Entry 1KQ4 (X-ray diffraction, 2.25 A resolution); this record covers chains B and C of the 4 polymer chains in the assembly.

== Chain B (and C) ==
Protein: Hypothetical protein TM0449
From: Thermotoga maritima
Notes: chain C of this document is another copy of the same molecule, construct and numbering; everything in this record applies to it too
Reference sequence: Q9WYT0 (THYX_THEMA); numbering as in UniProt (aligned over 1-220)
Sequence (232 residues; each row starts with the number of its first residue; numbers below 1 keep their minus sign (Mse-11 is residue -11)):
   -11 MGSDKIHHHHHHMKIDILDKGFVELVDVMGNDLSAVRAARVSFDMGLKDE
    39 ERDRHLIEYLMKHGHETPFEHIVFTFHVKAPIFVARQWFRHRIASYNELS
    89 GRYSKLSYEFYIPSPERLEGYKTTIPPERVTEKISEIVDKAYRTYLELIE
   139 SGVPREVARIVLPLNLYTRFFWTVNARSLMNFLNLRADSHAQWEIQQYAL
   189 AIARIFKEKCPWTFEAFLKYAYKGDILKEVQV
Not modelled in the structure: -11 to 0, 32-37, 93-95 (chain C: -11 to 0, 33-36, 92-93)
Modified residues: Mse-11, Mse33 (selenomethionine); Mse1, Mse17, Mse49, Mse168 (selenomethionine; parent Met)
Differences from the reference sequence: expression tag (-11 to 0); modified residue (1, 17, 33, 49, 168)
Swiss-Prot annotation at these positions:
  - motif: Arg78 to Ser88 (ThyX motif)
  - active site: Arg174 (Involved in ionization of N3 of dUMP, leading to its activation)
  - binding site (FAD): Thr55, Arg78 to Ile81, Glu86, Asn163 to Arg165, Asn169
  - binding site (dUMP): Gln75 to Arg78, Glu86 to Arg90, Arg147, Arg174
  - mutagenesis: His53 (H53A: Shows 1.39% of wild-type activity), Ser88 (S88A/C: Still catalytically active although shows a large decrease in activity), Arg90 (R90A: Binds dUMP 670-fold weaker than wild-type), Glu144 (E144A: Shows 0.113% of wild-type activity; E144R: Shows 0.016% of wild-type activity), Arg174 (R174A: Still catalytically active although only shows 0.0008% of wild-type activity. Binds dUMP 7300-fold weaker than wild-type; R174K: Loss of catalytic activity)

== Chain B / chain C interface ==
Pairs across the interface (79; chain B residue first):
  Ile70(B) - Arg74(C)
  Phe71(B) - Arg147(C)
  Phe71(B) - Ile148(C)  hydrophobic
  Arg74(B) - Ile70(C)
  Arg74(B) - Ala73(C)
  Arg74(B) - Arg74(C)
  Arg74(B) - Glu86(C)  salt bridge
  Arg78(B) - Phe77(C)
  Arg78(B) - Tyr84(C)  hydrogen bond (side chain-backbone)
  Arg80(B) - Arg80(C)
  Arg80(B) - Ala82(C)  hydrogen bond (side chain-backbone)
  Arg80(B) - Ser83(C)
  Ala82(B) - Arg80(C)  hydrogen bond (backbone-side chain)
  Ser83(B) - Arg80(C)
  Glu86(B) - Arg74(C)  salt bridge
  Glu86(B) - Arg78(C)  salt bridge
  Arg90(B) - Gln75(C)
  Arg90(B) - His178(C)  hydrogen bond (side chain-backbone)
  Arg90(B) - Ala179(C)
  Arg90(B) - Gln180(C)
  Pro101(B) - Ile148(C)  hydrophobic
  Arg105(B) - Glu144(C)  salt bridge
  Arg105(B) - Val145(C)
  Leu106(B) - Val141(C)  hydrophobic
  Tyr109(B) - Pro142(C)  hydrophobic
  Thr111(B) - Ser139(C)
  Thr112(B) - Ser139(C)  hydrogen bond (backbone-backbone)
  Ile113(B) - Ser139(C)
  Val118(B) - Leu136(C)  hydrophobic
  Val118(B) - Val141(C)  hydrophobic
  Lys121(B) - Glu135(C)  salt bridge
  Ile122(B) - Val149(C)  hydrophobic
  Ile125(B) - Ala129(C)  hydrophobic
  Ile125(B) - Thr132(C)
  Ile125(B) - Val149(C)  hydrophobic
  Ala129(B) - Ile125(C)  hydrophobic
  Thr132(B) - Ile125(C)
  Glu135(B) - Lys121(C)  salt bridge
  Leu136(B) - Val118(C)  hydrophobic
  Leu136(B) - Ile122(C)  hydrophobic
  Ser139(B) - Thr111(C)
  Ser139(B) - Thr112(C)  hydrogen bond (backbone-backbone)
  Ser139(B) - Ile113(C)
  Gly140(B) - Lys110(C)
  Gly140(B) - Thr111(C)
  Val141(B) - Leu106(C)  hydrophobic
  Val141(B) - Thr111(C)
  Val141(B) - Val118(C)  hydrophobic
  Pro142(B) - Tyr109(C)  hydrophobic
  Glu144(B) - Arg105(C)  salt bridge
  Glu144(B) - Gln180(C)  hydrogen bond (backbone-side chain)
  Val145(B) - Arg105(C)
  Arg147(B) - Phe71(C)
  Arg147(B) - Gln75(C)
  Arg147(B) - Leu152(C)
  Arg147(B) - Gln180(C)  hydrogen bond
  Ile148(B) - Phe71(C)  hydrophobic
  Ile148(B) - Pro101(C)  hydrophobic
  Ile148(B) - Pro151(C)
  Ile148(B) - Leu152(C)  hydrogen bond (backbone-backbone)
  Ile148(B) - Asn153(C)  hydrogen bond (backbone-backbone)
  Val149(B) - Ile122(C)  hydrophobic
  Val149(B) - Ile125(C)  hydrophobic
  Val149(B) - Pro151(C)
  Leu150(B) - Pro151(C)
  Leu150(B) - Leu152(C)  hydrogen bond (backbone-backbone)
  Pro151(B) - Ile148(C)
  Pro151(B) - Val149(C)
  Pro151(B) - Leu150(C)
  Leu152(B) - Ile70(C)  hydrophobic
  Leu152(B) - Arg147(C)
  Leu152(B) - Ile148(C)  hydrogen bond (backbone-backbone)
  Leu152(B) - Leu150(C)  hydrogen bond (backbone-backbone)
  Leu152(B) - Leu152(C)  hydrophobic
  Asn153(B) - Ile148(C)  hydrogen bond (backbone-backbone)
  His178(B) - Arg90(C)  hydrogen bond (backbone-side chain)
  Ala179(B) - Arg90(C)
  Gln180(B) - Arg90(C)
  Gln180(B) - Glu144(C)  hydrogen bond (side chain-backbone)
Also at the interface, not in a pair above, chain B (48 interface residues in all): Gln75, Phe77, Tyr99, Lys110, Lys128, Glu138, Thr156, Trp181
Also at the interface, not in a pair above, chain C (49 interface residues in all): Asn85, Tyr99, Lys128, Glu138, Gly140

== Summary ==
48 residues of chain B face 49 of chain C across their interface, with 16 hydrogen bonds and 7 salt bridges.
Among the polar pairs are Arg74(B)-Glu86(C), Glu86(B)-Arg78(C) and Arg105(B)-Glu144(C).
Both chains are Hypothetical protein TM0449 (Thermotoga maritima). Entry 1KQ4 (Crystal structure of a
THY1-complementing protein (TM0449) from thermotoga maritima at 2.25 A resolution) was determined by X-ray
diffraction (same publication as 1KQ3).
